Entry 9G2B (electron microscopy, 3.20 A resolution); this record covers chains B and S of the 15 polymer chains in the assembly.

Chain B:
Molecule: DNA-directed RNA polymerase I subunit RPA135
From: Saccharomyces cerevisiae
Notes: EC 2.7.7.6
Reference sequence: P22138 (RPA2_YEAST); residue numbers follow UniProt; this construct covers 1-1203
Chain sequence (1203 residues; each row starts with the number of its first residue):
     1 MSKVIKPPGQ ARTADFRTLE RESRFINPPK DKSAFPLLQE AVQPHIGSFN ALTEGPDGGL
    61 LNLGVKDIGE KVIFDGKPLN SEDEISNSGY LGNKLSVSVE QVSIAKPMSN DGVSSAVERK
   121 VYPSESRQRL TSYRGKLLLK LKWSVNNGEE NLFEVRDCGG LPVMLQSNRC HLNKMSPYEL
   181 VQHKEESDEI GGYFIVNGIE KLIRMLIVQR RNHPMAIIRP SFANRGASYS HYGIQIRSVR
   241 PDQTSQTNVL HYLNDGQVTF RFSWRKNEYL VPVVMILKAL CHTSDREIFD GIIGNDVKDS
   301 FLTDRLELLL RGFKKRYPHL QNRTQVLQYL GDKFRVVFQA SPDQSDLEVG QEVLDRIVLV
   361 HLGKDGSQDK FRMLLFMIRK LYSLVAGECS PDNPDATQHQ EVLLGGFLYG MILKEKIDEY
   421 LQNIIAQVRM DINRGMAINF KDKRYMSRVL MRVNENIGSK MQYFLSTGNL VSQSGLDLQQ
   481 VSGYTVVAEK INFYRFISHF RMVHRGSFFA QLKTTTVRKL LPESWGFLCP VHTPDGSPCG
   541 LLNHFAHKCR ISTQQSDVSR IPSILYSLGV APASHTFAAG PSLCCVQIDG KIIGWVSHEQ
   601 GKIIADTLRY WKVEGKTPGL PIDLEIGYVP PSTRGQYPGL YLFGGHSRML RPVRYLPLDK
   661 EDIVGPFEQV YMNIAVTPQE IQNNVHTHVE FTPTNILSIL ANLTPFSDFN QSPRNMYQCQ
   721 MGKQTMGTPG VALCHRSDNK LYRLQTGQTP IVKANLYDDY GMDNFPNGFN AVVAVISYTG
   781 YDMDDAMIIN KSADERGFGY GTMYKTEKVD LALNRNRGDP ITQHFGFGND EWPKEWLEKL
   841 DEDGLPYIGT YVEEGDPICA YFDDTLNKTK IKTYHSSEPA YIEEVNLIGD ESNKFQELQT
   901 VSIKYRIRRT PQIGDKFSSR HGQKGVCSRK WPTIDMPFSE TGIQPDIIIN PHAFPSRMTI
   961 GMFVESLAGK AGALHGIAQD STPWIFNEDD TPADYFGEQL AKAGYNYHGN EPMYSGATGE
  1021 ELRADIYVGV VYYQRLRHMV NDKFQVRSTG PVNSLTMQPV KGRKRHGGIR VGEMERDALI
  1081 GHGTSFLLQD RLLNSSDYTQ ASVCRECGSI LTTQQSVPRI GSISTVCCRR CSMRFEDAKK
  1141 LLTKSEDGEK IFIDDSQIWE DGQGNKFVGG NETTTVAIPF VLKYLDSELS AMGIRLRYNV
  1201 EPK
Disordered / not traced: 1-9, 79-88, 112-115, 1139-1154
Metal / ion sites: Zn2+: Cys1104, Cys1107, Cys1128, Cys1131
Swiss-Prot annotation at these positions:
  - zinc finger: Cys1104 to Cys1131 (C4-type)
  - modified residue: Ser2 (N-acetylserine), Ser81 (Phosphoserine), Ser1156 (Phosphoserine)
  - mutagenesis: Cys1104 (C1104A: No effect; when associated with A-1107; A-1128 and A-1131), Cys1107 (C1107A: Lethal. Abolishes recruitment of RPA1 to Pol I. No effect; when associated with A-1104; A-1128 and A-1131), Cys1127 (C1127R: Responsible of suppression of RPA190-5 and RPA190-1 mutations), Cys1128 (C1128A: No effect; when associated with A-1104; A-1107 and A-1131), Cys1131 (C1131A: No effect; when associated with A-1104; A-1107 and A-1128)

Chain S:
Molecule: Non-template DNA
Sequence (38 nucleotides; row label = number of the first residue in the row):
     1 GATTTCATAC GCCATTCCTT CTCTCTGCTT ATCGGTAG
Disordered / not traced: 1-6, 13-21

Interface between chain B and chain S:
Pairs across the interface (7):
  Arg219(B) with DC23(S), base contact
  Ser221(B) with DC23(S), hydrogen bond to the phosphate
  Arg225(B) with DT22(S), hydrogen bond to the phosphate
  Glu268(B) with DT22(S), phosphate contact
  Gln479(B) with DT22(S), base contact
  Arg817(B) with DA7(S), phosphate contact; DT8(S), salt bridge to the phosphate
Interface residues without a listed pair, chain B (8 interface residues in all): Pro220, Leu512
Interface residues without a listed pair, chain S (5 interface residues in all): DT24

Overview:
8 residues of chain B and 5 residues of chain S are in contact, with 2 hydrogen bonds and 1 salt bridge. Polar
pairs include Ser221(B)-DC23(S), Arg225(B)-DT22(S) and Arg817(B)-DT8(S). Cys1104(B), Cys1107(B), Cys1128(B)
and Cys1131(B) coordinate Zn2+. From UniProt: 5 mutagenesis sites on chain B.
Chain B is DNA-directed RNA polymerase I subunit RPA135 (Saccharomyces cerevisiae) and chain S is Non-template
DNA; the structure, Yeast RNA polymerase I elongation complex stalled by an apurinic site, 12-subunit, was
determined by electron microscopy, deposited together with 9G1V, 9G1X, 9G23, 9G24, 9G26, 9G27, 9G29 and 9G2C.
